PDB entry 5T6J | X-ray diffraction, 1.75 A resolution | chains B and C of the 3 polymer chains in the assembly

# Chain B
Protein: Kinetochore protein SPC25
Source organism: Saccharomyces cerevisiae
Reference sequence: P40014 (SPC25_YEAST); residues 133-221 here = UniProt positions 133-221
Chain sequence (92 residues; each row starts with the number of its first residue):
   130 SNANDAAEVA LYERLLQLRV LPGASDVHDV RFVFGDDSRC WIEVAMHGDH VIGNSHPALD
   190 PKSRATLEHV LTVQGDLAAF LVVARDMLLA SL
Construct notes: expression tag (130-132)

# Chain C
Protein: Kinetochore-associated protein DSN1
Source organism: Saccharomyces cerevisiae
Reference sequence: P40568 (DSN1_YEAST); numbering as in UniProt (aligned over 560-572)
Chain sequence (13 residues; each row starts with the number of its first residue):
   560 QQLLKGLSLS FSK
Unresolved in the structure: 572
Reported in the primary citation:
  - mutagenesis - S567D/S569D: abolished binding to Spc24/Spc25
  - post-translational modification sites: Ser567 (proposed by the authors, not directly observed)

# Interface between chain B and chain C
Contacting residue pairs (14; chain B residue first):
  Val149(B) with Leu566(C), hydrophobic; Phe570(C)
  Leu150(B) with Phe570(C)
  Pro151(B) with Phe570(C), hydrophobic
  Val156(B) with Phe570(C)
  His157(B) with Ser567(C); Ser571(C)
  Asp158(B) with Phe570(C)
  Phe161(B) with Leu563(C), hydrophobic
  Val173(B) with Leu563(C), hydrophobic
  Met175(B) with Leu563(C), hydrophobic; Lys564(C)
  Leu200(B) with Gln560(C)
  Leu206(B) with Leu563(C), hydrophobic
Interface residues without a listed pair, chain B (13 interface residues in all): Val159, Thr201
The authors on this interface:
  - interface residues, chain C: Ser567(C)

# Summary
13 residues of chain B face 7 of chain C across their interface. The paper reports that S567D/S569D of chain C
abolish binding to Spc24/Spc25; the interface residue Ser567(C).
Here chain B is Kinetochore protein SPC25 and chain C is Kinetochore-associated protein DSN1, both from
Saccharomyces cerevisiae. Entry 5T6J (Structure of the MIND Complex Shows a Regulatory Focus of Yeast
Kinetochore Assembly) was determined by X-ray diffraction (same publication as 5T58 and 5T59).
